Entry 8PSU (electron microscopy, 3.18 A resolution); this record covers chains B and S of the 5 polymer chains in the assembly.

[Chain B]
Protein: Putative PB1
From: Tilapia lake virus
UniProtKB: A0A1Y9SHW4 (A0A1Y9SHW4_9VIRU); residues 1-519 here = UniProt positions 1-519
Amino-acid sequence (519 residues; row label = number of the first residue in the row):
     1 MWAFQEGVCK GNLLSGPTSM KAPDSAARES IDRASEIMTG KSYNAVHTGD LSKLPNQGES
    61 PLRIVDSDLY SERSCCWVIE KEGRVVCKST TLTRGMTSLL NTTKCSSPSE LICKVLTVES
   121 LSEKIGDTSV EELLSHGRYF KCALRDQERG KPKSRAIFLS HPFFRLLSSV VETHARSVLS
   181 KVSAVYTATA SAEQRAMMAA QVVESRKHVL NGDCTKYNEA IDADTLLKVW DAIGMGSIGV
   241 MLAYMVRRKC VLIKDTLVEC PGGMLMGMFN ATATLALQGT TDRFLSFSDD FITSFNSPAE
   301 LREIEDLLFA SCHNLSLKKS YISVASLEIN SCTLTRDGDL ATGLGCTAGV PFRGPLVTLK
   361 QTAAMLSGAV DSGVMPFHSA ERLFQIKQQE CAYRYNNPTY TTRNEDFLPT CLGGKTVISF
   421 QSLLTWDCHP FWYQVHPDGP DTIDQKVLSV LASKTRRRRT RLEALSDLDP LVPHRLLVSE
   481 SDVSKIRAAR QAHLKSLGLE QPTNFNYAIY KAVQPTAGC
Not modelled in the structure: 516-519
Reported in the primary citation:
  - specificity-determining residues: Asn270 (proposed by the authors, not directly observed)

[Chain S]
Molecule: 5' vRNA end - vRNA loop
Sequence (40 nucleotides; row label = number of the first residue in the row; numbers below 1 keep their minus sign (G-24 is residue -24)):
   -24 GCAAAUCUUU CUCACGUCCU GACUUGUGAG UAAAAUUUGG
Not modelled in the structure: -24 to 0

[Chain B / chain S interface]
Residue-residue contacts - 46 pairs, chain B then chain S:
  Met20(B) - A10(S)  base contact
  Glu72(B) - U12(S)  phosphate contact
  Arg73(B) - G14(S)  phosphate contact
  Ser74(B) - G14(S)  hydrogen bond to the phosphate
  Lys81(B) - U6(S)  salt bridge to the phosphate
  Val85(B) - A7(S)  base contact
  Val86(B) - A7(S)  sugar contact
  Cys87(B) - A7(S)  hydrogen bond to the base
  Lys88(B) - A7(S)  sugar contact
  Lys88(B) - A8(S)  salt bridge to the phosphate
  Ser89(B) - A8(S)  hydrogen bond to the phosphate
  Ser89(B) - A9(S)  phosphate contact
  Leu92(B) - G15(S)  phosphate contact
  Lys141(B) - A7(S)  phosphate contact
  Lys141(B) - A8(S)  salt bridge to the phosphate
  Ala143(B) - U13(S)  sugar contact
  Leu144(B) - U13(S)  hydrogen bond to the base
  Arg145(B) - U13(S)  hydrogen bond to the base
  Arg145(B) - G14(S)  hydrogen bond to the base
  Asp146(B) - U13(S)  base contact
  Ile157(B) - U13(S)  sugar contact
  Ile157(B) - G14(S)  base contact
  Phe158(B) - G14(S)  sugar contact
  Leu159(B) - G14(S)  sugar contact
  Arg165(B) - G15(S)  phosphate contact
  Leu252(B) - A7(S)  base contact
  Asp255(B) - A7(S)  base contact
  Met266(B) - G14(S)  hydrogen bond to the base
  Gly267(B) - G15(S)  hydrogen bond to the sugar
  Met268(B) - G15(S)  hydrogen bond to the sugar
  Leu448(B) - U11(S)  base contact
  Ser449(B) - U11(S)  base contact
  Ala452(B) - U11(S)  hydrogen bond to the sugar
  Thr455(B) - A10(S)  hydrogen bond to the phosphate
  Thr455(B) - U11(S)  sugar contact
  Thr455(B) - U12(S)  phosphate contact
  Arg456(B) - G5(S)  hydrogen bond to the base
  Arg456(B) - A9(S)  sugar contact
  Arg456(B) - A10(S)  hydrogen bond to the phosphate
  Arg457(B) - A9(S)  salt bridge to the phosphate
  Arg457(B) - U12(S)  phosphate contact
  Arg457(B) - U13(S)  salt bridge to the phosphate
  Arg458(B) - U11(S)  hydrogen bond to the base
  Arg459(B) - G3(S)  salt bridge to the phosphate
  Arg459(B) - A4(S)  salt bridge to the phosphate
  Arg461(B) - G3(S)  hydrogen bond to the phosphate
Interface residues without a listed pair, chain B (38 interface residues in all): Thr91, Leu257, Phe269, Asn270

[Overview]
38 residues of chain B and 13 residues of chain S are in contact, with 15 hydrogen bonds and 7 salt bridges.
Polar contacts include Cys87(B)-A7(S), Leu144(B)-U13(S) and Arg145(B)-U13(S). From the paper: the specificity
determinant Asn270(B).
Here chain B is Putative PB1 (Tilapia lake virus) and chain S is 5' vRNA end - vRNA loop. Entry 8PSU (Tilapia
Lake Virus polymerase in vRNA pre-initiation state mode A (core only)) was determined by electron microscopy
together with 8PSN, 8PSO, 8PSQ, 8PSS, 8PSX, 8PSZ and 6 further entries from the same study.
